2BK6 - chains A and E of the 6 polymer chains in the assembly; structure by X-ray diffraction, 2.19 A resolution.

== Chain A (and E) ==
Name: Non-heme iron-containing ferritin
Organism: Listeria innocua
Notes: chain E of this document is another copy of the same molecule, construct and numbering; everything in this record applies to it too
UniProtKB: P80725 (FRI_LISIN); residues 1-156 here = UniProt positions 1-156
Amino-acid sequence (156 residues; numbered 1 to 156; the number before each row is that of its first residue):
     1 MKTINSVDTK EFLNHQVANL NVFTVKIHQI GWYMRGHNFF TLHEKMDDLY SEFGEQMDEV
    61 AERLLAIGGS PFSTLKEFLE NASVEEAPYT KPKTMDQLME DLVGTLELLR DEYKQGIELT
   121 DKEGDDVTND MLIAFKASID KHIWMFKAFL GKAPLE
Disordered / not traced: 1-6
Sequence notes: engineered mutation G31 (His in P80725)
UniProt features mapped onto this chain:
  - binding site (Fe cation): D58, E62
  - mutagenesis: H43 (H43G: Slight decrease in DNA protection and significant decrease iron affinity. Retains only one third of wild-type DNA protection and loses iron-binding ability; when associated with G-31)

== Chain A / chain E interface ==
Pairs across the interface - 20 pairs, chain A then chain E:
  K114(A) with G124(E), hydrogen bond (side chain-backbone); D126(E), salt bridge
  I117(A) with D126(E)
  D130(A) with D130(E)
  I133(A) with D126(E); V127(E); D130(E)
  K136(A) with V127(E)
  A137(A) with V127(E), hydrophobic
  D140(A) with R63(E), salt bridge; A66(E); V127(E)
  K141(A) with E62(E), salt bridge
  W144(A) with E62(E); L65(E), hydrophobic; A66(E), hydrophobic
  P154(A) with L65(E); A66(E)
  L155(A) with A66(E); I67(E)
Interface residues without a listed pair, chain E (10 interface residues in all): G68

== In short ==
Chain A and chain E form an interface of 11 and 10 residues respectively; the contacts include 1 hydrogen bond
and 3 salt bridges. Among the polar pairs are K114(A)-D126(E), D140(A)-R63(E) and K141(A)-E62(E).
Both chains are Non-heme iron-containing ferritin (Listeria innocua). Entry 2BK6 (The X-ray crystal structure
of the Listeria innocua H31G Dps mutant) was determined by X-ray diffraction, deposited together with 2BKC and
2BJY.
